6LY5 - chains b and m of the 36 polymer chains in the assembly; structure by electron microscopy, 2.38 A resolution.

Chain b:
Protein: PsaB
Organism: Chaetoceros gracilis
Sequence (733 residues; row label = number of the first residue in the row):
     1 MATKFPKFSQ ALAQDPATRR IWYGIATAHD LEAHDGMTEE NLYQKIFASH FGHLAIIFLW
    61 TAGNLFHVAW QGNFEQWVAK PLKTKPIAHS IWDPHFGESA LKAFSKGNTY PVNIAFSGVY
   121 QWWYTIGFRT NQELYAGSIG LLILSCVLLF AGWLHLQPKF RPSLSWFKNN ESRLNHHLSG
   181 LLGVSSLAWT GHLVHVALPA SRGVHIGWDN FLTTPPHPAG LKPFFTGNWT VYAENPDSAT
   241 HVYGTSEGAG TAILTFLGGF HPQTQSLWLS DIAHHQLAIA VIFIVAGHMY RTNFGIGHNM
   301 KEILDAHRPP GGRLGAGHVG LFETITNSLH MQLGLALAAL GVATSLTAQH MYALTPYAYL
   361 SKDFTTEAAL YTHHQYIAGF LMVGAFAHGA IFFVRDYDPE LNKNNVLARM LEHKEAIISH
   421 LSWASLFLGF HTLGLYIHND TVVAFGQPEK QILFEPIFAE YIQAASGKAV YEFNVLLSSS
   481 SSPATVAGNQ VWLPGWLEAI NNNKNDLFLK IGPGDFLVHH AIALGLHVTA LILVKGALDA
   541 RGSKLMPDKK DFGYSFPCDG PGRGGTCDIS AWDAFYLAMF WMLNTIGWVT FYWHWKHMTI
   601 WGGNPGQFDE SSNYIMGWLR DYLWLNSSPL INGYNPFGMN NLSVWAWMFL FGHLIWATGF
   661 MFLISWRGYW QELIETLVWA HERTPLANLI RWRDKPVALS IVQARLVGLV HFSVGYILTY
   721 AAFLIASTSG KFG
Unresolved in the structure: 1
Ion coordination: chlorophyll a Mg site 1 near Asp93 (its only coordinating residue here); chlorophyll a Mg site 2 near Gln276 (its only coordinating residue here); 4Fe-4S cluster Fe: Cys567 (shared with 1 residue of chain a)
Small-molecule neighbours:
  - Fucoxanthin (A86; (3S,3'S,5R,5'R,6S,6'R,8'R)-3,5'-dihydroxy-8-oxo-6',7'-didehydro-5,5',6,6',7,8-hexahydro-5,6-epoxy-beta,beta-caroten-3'- yl acetate): Phe224, Phe225, Trp229, Val281
  - beta-carotene (BCR), molecule 1: Gly52, Ile56, Leu59, Leu149
  - beta-carotene (BCR), molecule 2: Leu54, Ile57, Phe58, Gly180, Leu181, Val184, Ser185, Leu187
  - beta-carotene (BCR), molecule 3: Phe58, Thr61, Leu65, Trp122, Phe128, Gly137, Leu141, Trp208, Phe211, Leu212
  - beta-carotene (BCR), molecule 4: Leu187, Leu221, Phe224, Phe225, Val281, Ile284, Val285, His288
  - beta-carotene (BCR), molecule 5: Met331, Gly334, Leu335, Ala338, Val342, Met382, Ala385, Phe386, Gly389, Phe392, Phe393, Ala537
  - beta-carotene (BCR), molecule 6: Val644, Trp647, Phe651, Trp670, Ile674
  - chlorophyll a (CLA), molecule 1: Phe5, Phe8, Gly24, Ile25, Ala28, His29, His34, Ser49, His53, Ile56
  - chlorophyll a (CLA), molecule 2: Thr18, Ile21, Trp22, Ile674, Leu677, Val678, His681, Ile690, Arg691, Trp692, Arg693, Asp694, Pro696, Val697
  - chlorophyll a (CLA), molecule 3: Trp22, Phe651, Leu654, Ile655, Phe662, Leu699, Leu706, Val707, Val710, His711, Val714
  - chlorophyll a (CLA), molecule 4: Ile25, Ala26, Thr27, Ala28, His29, Asp30, His330, Leu333, Leu337, Phe380, Leu381, Val383, Gly384, Ala387, His388, Ile391, Arg395, Tyr554, Trp572, Phe575, Val710, Val714, Leu718
  - chlorophyll a (CLA), molecule 5: His29, Leu31, Tyr43, Ile46, Ser49, His50, His53, Leu54, Ile57, Arg173, His177, Leu181, Leu329, His330, Gln332, Leu333, Ala336, Leu337, Leu340
  - chlorophyll a (CLA), molecule 6: His29, His53, Ile56, Ile57, Trp60, Phe380, Leu381
  - chlorophyll a (CLA), molecule 7: Phe47, Phe51, Val147, Phe150, Ala151, Leu154, His155, Lys159, Phe160, Pro162, Trp166
  - chlorophyll a (CLA), molecule 8: Phe47, His50, Phe51, Leu54, Trp166, Phe167, Asn169, Ser172, Arg173, His176, His177, Gly180, Leu181, Leu182, Phe283, Leu340, Leu346
  - chlorophyll a (CLA), molecule 9: Ile56, Leu59, Trp60, Ala62, Gly63, Phe66, His67, Trp70, Gln71, His89, Ser90, Trp92, Leu142
  - chlorophyll a (CLA), molecule 10: Ile56, Trp60, Asn64, His67, Val68, Ala88, His89, Asn113, Ile114, Ala115, Phe116, Ser117, Val119, Val644, Trp645
  - chlorophyll a (CLA), molecule 11: Ile57, Trp60, Thr61, Ser117, Gly118, Val119, Trp122, Ser185, Ala188, Ala343, Thr344, Thr347, Met351, Tyr357, Leu370, His373, His374, Ile377, Leu381
  - chlorophyll a (CLA), molecule 12: Trp60, Asn64, Phe116, Ser117, Ala369, Leu370, Thr372, His373, Tyr376, Ile377, Phe380, Trp645, Met648, Ile717, Tyr720, Ala721, Leu724, Ile725
  - chlorophyll a (CLA), molecule 13: His89, Ser90, Ile91, Trp92, Asp93, Pro94, His95, Phe96, Phe104, Asn113, Ser643, Val644, Trp647
  - chlorophyll a (CLA), molecule 14: Trp122, Thr125, Ile126, Leu181, Leu182, Ser185, Ser186, Trp189, Leu193, Ile272, His275, Gln276, Ile279, Ala343, Leu346, Thr347, His350, Met351, Pro356, Tyr357
  - chlorophyll a (CLA), molecule 15: Ile126, Gly127, Phe128, Glu133, Gly137, Gly140, Leu144, Ser185, Ala188, Trp189, Gly191, His192, His195, Val196, Ile206, Gly207, Trp208, Phe211
  - chlorophyll a (CLA), molecule 16: Trp166, Asn169, Ser172, His176, Thr292, Asn293, Phe294
  - chlorophyll a (CLA), molecule 17: Asn170, Arg173, Leu174, His177, Leu178, Met300, Leu304, Phe322, Ile325, Thr326, Leu335, Ala336, Ala339, Leu340, Ala343
  - chlorophyll a (CLA), molecule 18: Leu174, Leu178, Leu182, Ile282, Phe283, Ala286, Met289, Tyr290, Ile303, Leu304
  - chlorophyll a (CLA), molecule 19: Asn175, His176, Ser179, Gly180, Val184, Ile284, His288, Tyr290, Arg291, Thr292, Phe294, Ile296
  - chlorophyll a (CLA), molecule 20: Leu187, Ala188, Thr190, Gly191, Val194, His195, Phe211, Leu212, Thr214, Pro215, Pro216, His217, Gly220, Leu221, Phe225, Tyr232, Ile253, Leu254, Leu277
  - chlorophyll a (CLA), molecule 21: Phe224, Phe225, Thr226, Gly227, Trp229
  - chlorophyll a (CLA), molecule 22: Phe224, Gly227, Trp229, Thr230, Tyr232, Ala233, Leu254, Thr255, Phe256, His274, Leu277, Ala278, Val281, Val491
  - chlorophyll a (CLA), molecule 23: Thr255, Phe256, Gly258, Gly259, Leu267, Asp271, Ile272, His274, His275, Ala278, Ile279, Ile282, His350, Leu354, Trp492, Trp496
  - chlorophyll a (CLA), molecule 24: Val285, His288, Met289, Ile296, Gly297, His298
  - chlorophyll a (CLA), molecule 25: Met289, His298, Glu302, Ile303, Ala306, His307
  - chlorophyll a (CLA), molecule 26: Ile303, Leu304, His307, Leu314, His318, Leu321, Ile325, Met331, Val406, Leu407, Met410
  - chlorophyll a (CLA), molecule 27: Ala306, His307, Arg308, Pro309, Pro310, Arg313, Leu314
  - chlorophyll a (CLA), molecule 28: Arg313, Leu314, Val406, Arg409, Met410, Glu412, His413, Ile417, His420
  - chlorophyll a (CLA), molecule 29: Leu335, Ala338, Ala339, Val342, Leu346, Gln349, His350, Tyr352, Ala353, Leu354, Trp496, Leu507, Phe508
  - chlorophyll a (CLA), molecule 30: Val342, Ser345, Leu346, Gln349, Gln375, Gly379, Met382, Phe386, Leu526, Thr529, Ala530, Leu533, Met582, Thr585, Ile586
  - chlorophyll a (CLA), molecule 31: Gln349, Tyr352, Tyr371, Phe458, Ala459, Ile462, Gln463, Phe508, Leu509, Ile511, His519, Ile522, Leu526, Val589, Tyr592, Trp593, Lys596
  - chlorophyll a (CLA), molecule 32: Ala416, His420, Trp423
  - chlorophyll a (CLA), molecule 33: Ile417, His420, Leu421, Trp423, Ala424, Ala523, Leu526, His527
  - chlorophyll a (CLA), molecule 34: Ser419, Ser422, Trp423, Leu426, Phe430
  - chlorophyll a (CLA), molecule 35: Ser422, Ser425, Leu426, Gly429, Phe430, Leu433, Gly434, Leu524, Val528, Leu531, Ile532, Leu577, Phe580, Trp581
  - chlorophyll a (CLA), molecule 36: Trp423, Leu426, Phe427, Phe430, His431
  - chlorophyll a (CLA), molecule 37: Phe427, Leu428, Phe454, Glu455, Pro456, Ile457, Phe458, Ala459, Asp515, Phe516, His519, His520, Ala523, His527
  - chlorophyll a (CLA), molecule 38: Phe430, His431, Gly434, Leu435, Ile437, His438, Thr441, Lys450, Ile452
  - chlorophyll a (CLA), molecule 39: Thr432, Leu433, Tyr436, Ile437, Asp440, Val518, Ala521, Leu524, Phe580, Trp581, Asn584, Trp588, Phe591, Ile615, Trp618, Leu619, Leu623, Ser627, Ile631, Phe649, His653, Trp656, Phe712, Tyr716, Thr719, Tyr720, Phe723
  - chlorophyll a (CLA), molecule 40: Ile457, Phe458, Tyr461
  - chlorophyll a (CLA), molecule 41: Ile462, Ala465, Ser466, Leu476, Leu477, Trp492, Trp496, Phe508
  - chlorophyll a (CLA), molecule 42: Leu476, Pro483, Ala484, Ala487, Gly488, Val491, Trp492
  - chlorophyll a (CLA), molecule 43: Leu619, Leu623, Trp624, Trp656
  - chlorophyll a (CLA), molecule 44: Trp647, Leu650, Phe651, His653, Leu654, Trp656, Ala657
  - chlorophyll a (CLA), molecule 45: Leu654, Ala657, Thr658, Phe660, Met661, Ile664, Ser665, Tyr669, Trp670, Leu673
  - chlorophyll a (CLA), molecule 46: Leu677, Ala680, His681, Thr684, Ala687, Ile690
  - chlorophyll a (CLA), molecule 47: Trp679, Ala680, Arg683, Thr684, Pro685
  - chlorophyll a (CLA), molecule 48: Pro685, Leu686, Ala687, Leu689
  - phylloquinone (PQN): Ile21, Trp22, Met661, Phe662, Ser665, Trp666, Arg667, Trp670, Ile674, Val697, Ala698, Leu699, Ser700, Ala704
  - 4Fe-4S cluster (SF4): Cys558, Gly560, Pro561, Thr566, Cys567, Trp666, Ile701, Arg705

Chain m:
Protein: PsaM
Organism: Chaetoceros gracilis
Sequence (29 residues; row label = number of the first residue in the row):
     1 MITDNQVFVA LIMALVCGYL AVKLAKQLA
Unresolved in the structure: 1
Small-molecule neighbours:
  - beta-carotene (BCR): Leu11, Ile12, Ala14, Leu15, Cys17, Gly18, Ala21, Leu24, Ala25, Leu28
  - chlorophyll a (CLA), molecule 1: Ala10, Leu11, Ala14
  - chlorophyll a (CLA), molecule 2: Ala25, Leu28, Ala29
  - 1,2-dipalmitoyl-phosphatidyl-glycerole / 1,2-distearoyl-monogalactosyl-diglyceride: Leu15, Ala21, Val22, Lys23, Ala25, Lys26, Gln27

Interface between chain b and chain m:
Contacting residue pairs - 25 pairs, chain b then chain m:
  Lys7(b) - Ala29(m)  hydrogen bond (side chain-backbone)
  Lys45(b) - Gln27(m)
  Lys45(b) - Leu28(m)
  Ala48(b) - Leu28(m)  hydrophobic
  Ser49(b) - Leu28(m)
  Leu59(b) - Cys17(m)  hydrophobic
  Asn131(b) - Ile2(m)
  Gln132(b) - Ile2(m)
  Gln132(b) - Gln6(m)  hydrogen bond
  Tyr135(b) - Gln6(m)  hydrogen bond (side chain-backbone)
  Ile139(b) - Ala10(m)  hydrophobic
  Ile139(b) - Met13(m)  hydrophobic
  Leu142(b) - Ala10(m)
  Cys146(b) - Cys17(m)  hydrophobic
  Cys146(b) - Leu20(m)
  Leu149(b) - Cys17(m)
  Leu149(b) - Leu20(m)  hydrophobic
  Leu149(b) - Ala21(m)  hydrophobic
  Leu149(b) - Leu24(m)
  Gly152(b) - Leu24(m)
  Trp153(b) - Leu24(m)
  Trp153(b) - Gln27(m)
  Leu156(b) - Gln27(m)
  Leu156(b) - Leu28(m)  hydrophobic
  Gln157(b) - Gln27(m)  hydrogen bond
Interface residues without a listed pair, chain b (21 interface residues in all): Gly52, Phe66, Trp70, Ile143, Ser145
Interface residues without a listed pair, chain m (14 interface residues in all): Val7, Val9, Lys23

Summary:
The interface between chain b and chain m involves 21 residues on one side and 14 on the other; the contacts
include 4 hydrogen bonds. Polar pairs include Lys7(b)-Ala29(m), Gln132(b)-Gln6(m) and Tyr135(b)-Gln6(m).
Chain b is PsaB and chain m is PsaM, both from Chaetoceros gracilis; the structure, Organization and energy
transfer in a huge diatom PSI-FCPI supercomplex, was determined by electron microscopy.
